8IO2 - chains P and Q of the 17 polymer chains in the assembly; structure by electron microscopy, 3.10 A resolution.

# Chain P (and Q)
Protein: Rubisco accumulation factor 1.2, chloroplastic
Source organism: Arabidopsis thaliana
Notes: chain Q of this document is another copy of the same molecule, construct and numbering; everything in this record applies to it too
UniProtKB: Q9SR19 (RAF2_ARATH); aligned to UniProt positions 73-418 over residues 92-437 (the alignment contains insertions or deletions, so no single offset holds)
Amino-acid sequence (346 residues; each row starts with the number of its first residue):
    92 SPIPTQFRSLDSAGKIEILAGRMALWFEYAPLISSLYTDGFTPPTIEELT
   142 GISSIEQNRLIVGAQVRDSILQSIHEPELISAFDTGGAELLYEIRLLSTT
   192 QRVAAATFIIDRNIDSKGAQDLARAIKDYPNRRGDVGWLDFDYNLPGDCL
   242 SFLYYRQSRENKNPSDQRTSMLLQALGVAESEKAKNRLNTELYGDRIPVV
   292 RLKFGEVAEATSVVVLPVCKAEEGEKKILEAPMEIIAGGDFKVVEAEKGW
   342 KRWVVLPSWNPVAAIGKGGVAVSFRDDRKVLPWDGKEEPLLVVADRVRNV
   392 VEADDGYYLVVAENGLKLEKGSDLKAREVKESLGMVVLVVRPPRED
Not modelled in the structure: 92-287, 368 (chain Q: 92-286, 437)

# Chain P / chain Q interface
Pairs across the interface - 80 pairs, chain P then chain Q:
  Val291(P) with Phe332(Q)
  Leu293(P) with Ser303(Q); Asp331(Q); Phe332(Q); Lys333(Q)
  Lys294(P) with Thr302(Q); Ser303(Q), hydrogen bond (backbone-side chain)
  Phe295(P) with Ser303(Q)
  Val298(P) with Thr302(Q), hydrogen bond (backbone-side chain)
  Ala299(P) with Thr302(Q), hydrogen bond (backbone-side chain)
  Glu300(P) with Glu300(Q); Thr302(Q), hydrogen bond (backbone-side chain)
  Ala301(P) with Glu300(Q); Ala301(Q); Thr302(Q), hydrogen bond (backbone-side chain); Ser303(Q); Pro348(Q)
  Thr302(P) with Glu297(Q), hydrogen bond; Ala301(Q); Pro348(Q); Trp350(Q)
  Ser303(P) with Glu297(Q); Val298(Q); Ala301(Q); Val304(Q); Val346(Q); Pro348(Q)
  Val304(P) with Leu293(Q), hydrophobic; Val346(Q)
  Val305(P) with Val346(Q)
  Val306(P) with Val346(Q), hydrophobic
  Asp331(P) with Pro380(Q); Pro433(Q); Pro434(Q)
  Phe332(P) with Ser364(Q); Phe365(Q); Pro380(Q), hydrophobic
  Lys333(P) with Leu293(Q); Val345(Q)
  Val334(P) with Val309(Q), hydrophobic
  Val335(P) with Trp344(Q)
  Trp344(P) with Trp344(Q)
  Val345(P) with Lys333(Q); Val334(Q), hydrophobic; Val335(Q)
  Val346(P) with Val304(Q), hydrophobic; Val306(Q), hydrophobic; Lys333(Q); Val346(Q), hydrophobic
  Leu347(P) with Phe332(Q), hydrophobic
  Pro348(P) with Ala301(Q); Thr302(Q); Ser303(Q); Val304(Q); Phe332(Q)
  Ser349(P) with Val298(Q), hydrogen bond (side chain-backbone); Ala299(Q); Glu300(Q); Ala301(Q), hydrogen bond (backbone-backbone)
  Trp350(P) with Glu300(Q); Ala301(Q); Thr302(Q)
  Asn351(P) with Ala299(Q); Glu300(Q), hydrogen bond (backbone-side chain)
  Ala354(P) with Val298(Q)
  Pro380(P) with Asp331(Q)
  Leu381(P) with Asp331(Q)
  Leu382(P) with Asp331(Q), hydrogen bond (backbone-side chain); Phe332(Q), hydrophobic; Val334(Q), hydrophobic
  Val384(P) with Phe332(Q), hydrophobic
  Leu429(P) with Phe332(Q), hydrophobic
  Val430(P) with Phe332(Q)
  Val431(P) with Asp331(Q); Phe332(Q), hydrogen bond (backbone-backbone)
  Arg432(P) with Asp331(Q)
  Pro433(P) with Gly330(Q); Asp331(Q)
  Pro434(P) with Gly330(Q); Asp331(Q)
Also at the interface, not in a pair above, chain P (39 interface residues in all): Val309, Ser364
Also at the interface, not in a pair above, chain Q (33 interface residues in all): Gly329, Arg343, Leu347, Ser349, Arg366, Leu382

# In short
Chain P and chain Q form an interface of 39 and 33 residues respectively, with 11 hydrogen bonds. Among the
polar pairs are Lys294(P)-Ser303(Q), Val298(P)-Thr302(Q) and Ala299(P)-Thr302(Q).
Chain P and chain Q are both Rubisco accumulation factor 1.2, chloroplastic (Arabidopsis thaliana); the
structure, The Rubisco assembly intermidate of Arabidopsis thaliana Rubisco accumulation factor 1 (AtRaf1) and
Rubisco large subunit ..., was determined by electron microscopy together with 8ILB, 8ILM, 8IOJ and 8IOL from
the same study.
